9MU5 - chains f and N of the 8 polymer chains in the assembly; structure by electron microscopy, 6.30 A resolution (low resolution: residue-level contacts below are approximate; hydrogen-bond / salt-bridge calls are withheld).

== Chain f ==
Name: Histone H4
Source organism: Drosophila melanogaster
Reference sequence: P84040 (H4_DROME); residues 24-103 here = UniProt positions 24-103
Chain sequence (80 residues; each row starts with the number of its first residue):
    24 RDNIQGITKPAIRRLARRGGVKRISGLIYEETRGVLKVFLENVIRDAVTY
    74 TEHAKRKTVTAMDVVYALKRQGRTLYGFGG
Swiss-Prot annotation at these positions:
  - modified residue: Lys32 (N6-succinyllysine), Lys78 (N6-succinyllysine), Lys80 (N6-succinyllysine), Thr81 (Phosphothreonine), Thr83 (Phosphothreonine), Lys92 (N6-succinyllysine)

== Chain N ==
Molecule: 133-nt DNA strand
Source organism: Drosophila melanogaster
Sequence (133 nucleotides; numbered -48 to 84; the number before each row is that of its first residue; numbers below 1 keep their minus sign (DC-48 is residue -48)):
   -48 CCTGGAGACTAGGGAGTAATCCCCTTGGCGGTTAAAACGCGGGGGACAGC
     2 GCGTACGTGCGTTTAAGCGGTGCTAGAGCTGTCTACGACCAATTGAGCGG
    52 CCTCGGCACCGGGATTCTTATATATATATATAT

== Chain f / chain N interface ==
Pairs across the interface - 17 pairs, chain f then chain N:
  Arg36(f) with DG8(N)
  Arg40(f) with DG8(N)
  Lys45(f) with DG8(N)
  Arg46(f) with DA6(N); DC7(N); DG8(N)
  Ile47(f) with DC7(N); DG8(N)
  Ser48(f) with DC7(N)
  Gly49(f) with DC7(N)
  Lys78(f) with DA28(N)
  Arg79(f) with DA28(N); DG29(N)
  Lys80(f) with DA26(N); DG27(N); DA28(N)
  Thr81(f) with DA28(N)
Other interface residues (no listed pair), chain N (8 interface residues in all): DT9

== Summary ==
11 residues of chain f and 8 residues of chain N are in contact.
Chain f is Histone H4 and chain N is a 133-nt DNA strand, both from Drosophila melanogaster; the structure,
Structure of a native Drosophila melanogaster hexameric nucleosome, was determined by electron microscopy.
